PDB entry 9MH0 | electron microscopy, 2.90 A resolution | chains A and B of the 18 polymer chains in the assembly

== Chain A ==
Protein: Photosystem I P700 chlorophyll a apoprotein A1
Source organism: Dunaliella salina
Notes: EC 1.97.1.12
Chain sequence (751 residues; each row starts with the number of its first residue):
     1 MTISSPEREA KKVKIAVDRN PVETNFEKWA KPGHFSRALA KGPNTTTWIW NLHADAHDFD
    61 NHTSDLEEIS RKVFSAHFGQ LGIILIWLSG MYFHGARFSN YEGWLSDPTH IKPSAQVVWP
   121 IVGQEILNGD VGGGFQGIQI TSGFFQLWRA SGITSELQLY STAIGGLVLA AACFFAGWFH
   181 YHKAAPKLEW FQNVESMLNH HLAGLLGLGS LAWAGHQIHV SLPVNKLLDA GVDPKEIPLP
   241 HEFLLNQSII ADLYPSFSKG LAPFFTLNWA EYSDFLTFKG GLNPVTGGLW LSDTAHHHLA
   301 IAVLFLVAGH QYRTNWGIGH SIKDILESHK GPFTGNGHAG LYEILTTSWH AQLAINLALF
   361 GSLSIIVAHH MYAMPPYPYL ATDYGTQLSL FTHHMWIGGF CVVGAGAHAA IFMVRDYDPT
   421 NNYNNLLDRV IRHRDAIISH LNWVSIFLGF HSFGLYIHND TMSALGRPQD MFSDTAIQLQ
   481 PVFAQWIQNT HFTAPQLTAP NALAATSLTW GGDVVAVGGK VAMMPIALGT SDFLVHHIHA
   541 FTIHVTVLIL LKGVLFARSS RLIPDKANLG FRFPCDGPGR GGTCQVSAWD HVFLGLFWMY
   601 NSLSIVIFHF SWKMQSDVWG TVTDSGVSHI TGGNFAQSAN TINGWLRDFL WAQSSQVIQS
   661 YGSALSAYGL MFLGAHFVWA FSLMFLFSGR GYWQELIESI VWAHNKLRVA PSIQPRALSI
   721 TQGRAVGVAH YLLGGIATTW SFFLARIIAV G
Not modelled in the structure: 1-11
Metal / ion sites: chlorophyll a Mg (31 sites), coordinated by His-53, His-57, His-77, Gln-80, Gln-116, Gln-124, His-180, His-182, His-200, His-201, His-219, His-296, His-297, His-298, His-310, His-320 and 15 more; 4Fe-4S cluster Fe: Cys-575 (shared with Cys-560(B), Cys-569(B) of chain B); chlorophyll a isomer Mg near His-676 (its only coordinating residue here)
Residues lining bound ligands:
  - Tripalmitoylglycerol (4RF): His-451, Leu-455, Phe-472, Ile-477, Gln-478, Leu-479, Val-482, Phe-533
  - beta-carotene (BCR), molecule 1: Ile-84, Trp-87, Leu-88, Leu-205, Leu-208, Gly-209
  - beta-carotene (BCR), molecule 2: Leu-85, Thr-162, Gly-165, Gly-166, Leu-169, Leu-208, Leu-211, Ala-212
  - beta-carotene (BCR), molecule 3: Leu-211, Leu-261, Phe-264, Phe-265, Leu-299, Leu-306, Val-307, His-310, Ile-318
  - beta-carotene (BCR), molecule 4: Phe-264, Trp-269, Val-303
  - beta-carotene (BCR), molecule 5: Leu-341, Leu-345, Ala-351, Ala-354, Ile-355, Ala-409, Phe-412
  - beta-carotene (BCR), molecule 6: Ala-354, Ala-358, Ser-362, Val-402, Ala-405, Gly-406, Ala-409, Val-547, Leu-550, Leu-551, Val-554
  - beta-carotene (BCR), molecule 7: Asn-442, Ile-446, Phe-450
  - beta-carotene (BCR), molecule 8: Met-671, Gly-674, Ala-675, Phe-677, Val-678, Leu-733, Ile-736, Ala-737, Trp-740
  - beta-carotene (BCR), molecule 9: Trp-693, Leu-696, Ile-697
  - beta-carotene / chlorophyll a: Trp-119, Pro-120, Ile-121
  - chlorophyll a isomer (CL0): Phe-453, Tyr-456, Val-535, Ile-538, Phe-541, Thr-542, Tyr-600, Asn-601, Ser-604, Ile-605, Phe-608, Ile-642, Trp-645, Leu-646, Leu-650, Ser-654, Ile-658, Phe-672, His-676, Trp-679, Tyr-731, Thr-738, Thr-739, Phe-742
  - chlorophyll a (CLA), molecule 1: Val-13, Lys-14, Ile-15, Trp-190, Asn-193, Ser-196, His-200, Thr-314, Asn-315, Trp-316
  - chlorophyll a (CLA), molecule 2: Ile-15, Val-17, Phe-74, Phe-78, Ala-172, Phe-175, Ala-176, Phe-179, His-180, Ala-184, Pro-186, Trp-190
  - chlorophyll a (CLA), molecule 3: Val-22, Glu-23, Thr-24, Asn-25, Phe-26, Lys-28, Trp-29, His-34, Lys-72, Ser-75, Gly-79, Phe-174, Gly-177, Trp-178, Tyr-181, His-182
  - chlorophyll a (CLA), molecule 4: Trp-29, Pro-32, Trp-48, Ile-49, Trp-50, Leu-52, His-53
  - chlorophyll a (CLA), molecule 5: Trp-29, Pro-32, His-34, Phe-35, Leu-52, His-53, Ala-56, His-57, Phe-59, His-62, Ala-76, Gly-79, Gln-80, Ile-83
  - chlorophyll a (CLA), molecule 6: Thr-46, Ile-49, Trp-50, Ile-697, Ile-700, Val-701, His-704, Val-709, Pro-711, Ile-713, Pro-715, Arg-716, Leu-718
  - chlorophyll a (CLA), molecule 7: Trp-50, Phe-677, Val-678, Phe-681, Phe-685, Leu-718, Gln-722, Ala-725, Val-726, Ala-729, His-730, Leu-733
  - chlorophyll a (CLA), molecule 8: His-53, Ala-54, Ala-56, His-57, Asp-58, His-350, Leu-353, Leu-357, Phe-400, Cys-401, Val-403, Gly-404, Ala-407, His-408, Ile-411, Arg-415, Phe-571, Arg-572, Trp-589, Val-592, Leu-596, Leu-733
  - chlorophyll a (CLA), molecule 9: His-57, Phe-59, Val-73, Ala-76, His-77, Gln-80, Leu-81, Ile-84, Leu-85, Leu-88, Leu-169, Trp-349, His-350, Gln-352, Leu-353, Asn-356, Leu-357, Phe-360
  - chlorophyll a (CLA), molecule 10: His-57, Gln-80, Ile-83, Ile-84, Trp-87, Phe-360, Ile-397, Phe-400, Cys-401
  - chlorophyll a (CLA), molecule 11: Leu-66, Ser-70, His-77, Leu-188, Phe-191, Gln-192, Val-194, Met-197, Leu-198, His-201, Leu-202, Ile-322, Leu-326, Tyr-342, Leu-345, Thr-346, Thr-347, Ser-348, Trp-349, Gln-352, Ile-355, Asn-356, Leu-359, Phe-360
  - chlorophyll a (CLA), molecule 12: Phe-74, His-77, Phe-78, Leu-81, Leu-169, Cys-173, Trp-190, Phe-191, Asn-193, Ser-196, Met-197, His-200, His-201, Gly-204, Leu-205
  - chlorophyll a (CLA), molecule 13: Ile-83, Ile-86, Gln-116, Val-117, Val-118, Trp-119, Ile-121, Gln-124, Leu-127, Ile-138, Phe-174, Ala-667, Leu-670
  - chlorophyll a (CLA), molecule 14: Ile-86, Trp-87, Ser-89, Gly-90, Met-91, Phe-93, His-94, Phe-98, Gln-116, Val-117, Trp-119, Leu-167
  - chlorophyll a (CLA), molecule 15: Trp-87, Met-91, His-94, Ala-115, Gln-116, Ile-138, Gln-139, Ile-140, Thr-141, Ser-142, Phe-144, Ala-667, Tyr-668, Trp-740, Leu-744
  - chlorophyll a (CLA), molecule 16: Trp-87, Met-91, Thr-141, Ser-142, Phe-144, Ser-389, Leu-390, Thr-392, His-393, Trp-396, Ile-397, Phe-400, Met-671, Ile-736, Thr-739, Trp-740, Leu-744
  - chlorophyll a (CLA), molecule 17: Trp-87, Leu-88, Ser-142, Gly-143, Phe-144, Leu-147, Leu-206, Phe-360, Leu-363, Ser-364, Val-367, Met-371, Tyr-377, Leu-390, His-393, His-394, Ile-397
  - chlorophyll a (CLA), molecule 18: Tyr-92, Ser-151, Gly-152, Ile-153, Gln-158, Ser-161, Thr-162, Gly-209, Ala-212, Trp-213, Gly-215, His-216, His-219, Val-220, Pro-240, His-241, Leu-244
  - chlorophyll a (CLA), molecule 19: Leu-147, Ala-150, Leu-205, Leu-206, Gly-209, Ser-210, Trp-213, Gln-217, Thr-294, His-297, His-298, Ile-301, Phe-305, Leu-363, Ile-366, Val-367, His-370, Met-371, Pro-376, Tyr-377
  - chlorophyll a (CLA), molecule 20: Leu-157, Gln-158, Ser-161, Leu-239, His-241, Leu-244, Leu-245
  - chlorophyll a (CLA), molecule 21: Val-168, Ala-171, Ala-172, Phe-175
  - chlorophyll a (CLA), molecule 22: Leu-198, Leu-202, Leu-206, Leu-304, Phe-305, Ala-308, Gln-311, Tyr-312, Ile-322, Ile-325, Leu-326, Leu-359, Leu-427, Val-430, Leu-551, Val-554
  - chlorophyll a (CLA), molecule 23: Asn-199, His-200, Ala-203, Gly-204, Leu-208, Leu-306, Gly-309, His-310, Tyr-312, Arg-313, Thr-314, Asn-315, Trp-316, Ile-318
  - chlorophyll a (CLA), molecule 24: Leu-211, Ala-212, Gly-215, Ile-218, His-219, Leu-244, Leu-245, Gln-247, Phe-257, Gly-260, Leu-261, Tyr-272, Phe-275, Leu-276, Leu-299
  - chlorophyll a (CLA), molecule 25: Phe-264, Trp-269, Ala-270, Tyr-272, Ser-273, Leu-276, Thr-277, Phe-278, His-296, Leu-299, Ala-300, Val-303, Leu-304, Val-307, Asn-501
  - chlorophyll a (CLA), molecule 26: Phe-264, Phe-265, Leu-267
  - chlorophyll a (CLA), molecule 27: Thr-277, Phe-278, Lys-279, Gly-280, Gly-281, Leu-289, Asp-293, Thr-294, His-296, His-297, Ala-300, Ile-301, Leu-304, His-370, Met-371, Met-374, Pro-376, Thr-506
  - chlorophyll a (CLA), molecule 28: Phe-278, Leu-497, Thr-498, Ala-499, Pro-500, Asn-501, Ala-502
  - chlorophyll a (CLA), molecule 29: Leu-304, Leu-359, Leu-363, Ile-366, His-369, His-370, Tyr-372, Ala-373, Met-374, Thr-506, Ser-507, Thr-509, Trp-510
  - chlorophyll a (CLA), molecule 30: Val-307, His-310, Gln-311, Arg-313, Gly-317, Ile-318, Gly-319, His-320
  - chlorophyll a (CLA), molecule 31: Gln-311, His-320, Ile-325, Ser-328, His-329
  - chlorophyll a (CLA), molecule 32: Ile-325, Leu-326, His-329, Thr-334, His-338, Leu-341, Leu-345, Leu-426, Leu-427, Val-430
  - chlorophyll a (CLA), molecule 33: His-329, Lys-330, Gly-331, Pro-332, Phe-333
  - chlorophyll a (CLA), molecule 34: Phe-333, Thr-334, Leu-426, Arg-429, Val-430, His-433, Ile-437, His-440
  - chlorophyll a (CLA), molecule 35: Ser-362, Ile-365, Ile-366, His-369, Met-395, Val-402, Ile-543, Thr-546, Val-547, Leu-550, Met-599, Ser-602, Leu-603
  - chlorophyll a (CLA), molecule 36: His-369, Tyr-372, Phe-391, Phe-483, Ala-484, Ile-487, Gln-488, Trp-510, Ile-526, Leu-528, His-536, His-539, Ile-543, Val-606, His-609, Phe-610, Lys-613, Met-614
  - chlorophyll a (CLA), molecule 37: Ala-436, His-440, Trp-443
  - chlorophyll a (CLA), molecule 38: Ile-437, His-440, Leu-441, Trp-443, Val-444, Ala-540, Ile-543, His-544, Val-547
  - chlorophyll a (CLA), molecule 39: Ser-439, Asn-442, Trp-443, Ile-446
  - chlorophyll a (CLA), molecule 40: Asn-442, Ser-445, Ile-446, Gly-449, Phe-450, Phe-453, Gly-454, Ile-457, Phe-541, Val-545, Leu-548, Ile-549, Leu-594, Phe-597, Trp-598
  - chlorophyll a (CLA), molecule 41: Trp-443, Ile-446, Phe-447, Phe-450, His-451
  - chlorophyll a (CLA), molecule 42: Trp-443, Val-444, Phe-447, Leu-448, Gln-480, Pro-481, Val-482, Phe-483, Ala-484, Phe-533, His-536, His-537, Ala-540, His-544
  - chlorophyll a (CLA), molecule 43: Phe-450, His-451, Gly-454, Leu-455, Ile-457, His-458, Thr-461, Met-462, Leu-465, Arg-467, Asp-470, Phe-472
  - chlorophyll a (CLA), molecule 44: Phe-453, Ile-457, Asp-460, Phe-541, Phe-597, Trp-598, Tyr-600, Asn-601, Ile-642, Leu-646, Trp-679, Tyr-731
  - chlorophyll a (CLA), molecule 45: Thr-461, Ala-464, Leu-465
  - chlorophyll a (CLA), molecule 46: Trp-486, Ile-487, Thr-490, His-491, Ala-494, Thr-498, Ala-499, Thr-506, Trp-510
  - chlorophyll a (CLA), molecule 47: Leu-646, Leu-650, Trp-651, Trp-679
  - chlorophyll a (CLA), molecule 48: Leu-670, Met-671, Leu-673, Gly-674, His-676, Phe-677, Trp-679, Ala-680, Leu-683
  - chlorophyll a (CLA), molecule 49: Phe-677, Ala-680, Phe-681, Leu-683, Met-684, Phe-687, Ser-688, Tyr-692, Trp-693, Leu-696
  - chlorophyll a (CLA), molecule 50: Ile-700, Ala-703, His-704, Leu-707, Val-709
  - chlorophyll a (CLA), molecule 51: Trp-702, Ala-703, Lys-706
  - chlorophyll a / digalactosyl diacyl glycerol (dgdg): His-241, Glu-242, Leu-244, Leu-245, Asn-246
  - LMK / dodecyl-alpha-D-maltoside: Ile-86, Arg-97, Trp-119
  - dodecyl-alpha-D-maltoside (LMU): Ser-155, Glu-156, Leu-157, Tyr-160, Ser-161, Ile-164, Gly-165, Val-168
  - octadecanal (OCD): Phe-93, Arg-97, Tyr-160, Ile-164
  - phylloquinone (PQN): Trp-50, Met-684, Phe-685, Ser-688, Gly-689, Arg-690, Trp-693, Ile-697, Arg-716, Ala-717, Leu-718, Ser-719, Gly-723
  - 4Fe-4S cluster (SF4): Pro-574, Cys-575, Gly-577, Pro-578, Thr-583, Cys-584, Ile-720, Arg-724

== Chain B ==
Protein: Photosystem I P700 chlorophyll a apoprotein A2
Source organism: Dunaliella salina
Notes: EC 1.97.1.12
Chain sequence (735 residues; row label = number of the first residue in the row):
     1 MATKLFPKFS QGLAQDPSTR RIWYGLATAH DFESHDGMTE ENLYQKIFAS HFGQLAIIFL
    61 WTSGNLFHVA WQGNFEQWVT DPIHVRPIAH AIWDPHFGQP AVEAFTRGGA SGPVNIATSG
   121 VYQWWYTIGL RSNQELYVSS VFLALVSAVF LFAGWLHLQP NFQPSLSWFK DAESRLNHHL
   181 AGLFGVSSLA WTGHLVHVAI PESRGQHVGW DNFLSVLPHP QGLTPFWSGN WAAYAQNPDT
   241 ASHAFGTADG SGTAILTFLG GFHPQTQSLW LSDMAHHHLA IAVLFIVAGH MYRTNFGIGH
   301 RLEAILEAHT PPAGGLGAGH KGLFHTVNNS LHFQLGLALA SVGTITSLVA QHMYSLPPYA
   361 YLAVDFTTQA SLYTHHQYIA GFIMCGAFAH GAIFFIRDYD PEQNKGNVLA RVLDHKEAII
   421 SHLSWVSLFL GFHTLGLYVH NDVVQAFGTP EKQILIEPVF AQWIQAAQGK SLYGFDLLLA
   481 SSSSPAYSAG QSLWLPGWLE AINNNQNSLF LTIGPGDFLV HHAIALGLHT TTLILVKGAL
   541 DARGSKLMPD KKDFGYSFPC DGPGRGGTCD ISAYDAFYLA VFWMLNTIGW VTFYWHWKHL
   601 TLWQGNVSQF DESSTYLMGW LRDYLWLNSS QLINGYNPFG MNSLSVWAWT FLFGHLVYAT
   661 GFMFLISWRG YWQELIETLV WAHEKTPLAN LVYWKDKPVA LSIVQARLVG LAHFSVGYIF
   721 TYAAFLIAST AGRFG
Not modelled in the structure: 1-2, 735
Metal / ion sites: chlorophyll a Mg (25 sites), coordinated by His-30, His-51, Gln-54, His-68, His-90, Asp-94, His-96, His-178, His-179, His-197, His-276, His-277, His-278, His-290, His-300, His-309 and 9 more; 4Fe-4S cluster Fe: Cys-560, Cys-569 (shared with Cys-575(A) of chain A)
Residues lining bound ligands:
  - beta-carotene (BCR), molecule 1: Phe-6, Ile-22, Leu-26, Val-692
  - beta-carotene (BCR), molecule 2: Ala-49, Phe-52, Gly-53, Ala-56, Ile-57, Leu-60, Phe-67, Tyr-137, Ser-140, Val-141, Ala-144, Ser-147, Ala-148, Phe-150, Leu-151, Gly-154, Trp-155, Leu-158
  - beta-carotene (BCR), molecule 3: Leu-55, Ile-58, Phe-59, Trp-61, Phe-150, Gly-182, Leu-183, Val-186, Ser-187
  - beta-carotene (BCR), molecule 4: Thr-62, Leu-66, Trp-124, Trp-125, Ile-128, Leu-130, Ser-139, Phe-142, Leu-143, Trp-210
  - beta-carotene (BCR), molecule 5: Leu-189, Leu-223, Phe-226, Leu-279, Val-283, Ile-286, Val-287, His-290, Ile-298
  - beta-carotene (BCR), molecule 6: Phe-333, Gly-336, Leu-337, Ala-340, Thr-344, Met-384, Ala-387, Phe-388, Gly-391, Ala-392, Phe-394, Phe-395, Ala-539
  - beta-carotene (BCR), molecule 7: Phe-388, Phe-395, Leu-409, Val-412, Val-536, Leu-540
  - beta-carotene (BCR), molecule 8: Phe-429, Leu-430, His-433, Thr-434, Leu-437, Ile-454, Ile-456, Phe-518, Leu-519, His-522
  - beta-carotene (BCR), molecule 9: Leu-435, Gly-436, Val-439
  - beta-carotene (BCR), molecule 10: Trp-649, Phe-653, Trp-672, Leu-675, Ile-676, Leu-679, Phe-720
  - beta-carotene (BCR), molecule 11: Pro-687, Leu-688, Ala-689
  - chlorophyll b (CHL): Trp-210, Phe-213, Leu-214
  - chlorophyll a isomer (CL0): Leu-621, Leu-625, Trp-626
  - chlorophyll a (CLA), molecule 1: Thr-19, Trp-23, Ile-676, Leu-679, Val-680, His-683, Val-692, Tyr-693, Trp-694, Lys-695, Asp-696, Pro-698, Val-699
  - chlorophyll a (CLA), molecule 2: Ile-22, Trp-23, Leu-26
  - chlorophyll a (CLA), molecule 3: Trp-23, Phe-653, Leu-656, Val-657, Thr-660, Met-663, Phe-664, Leu-701, Val-709, Ala-712, His-713, Val-716
  - chlorophyll a (CLA), molecule 4: Leu-26, Ala-27, Ala-29, His-30, Asp-31, His-332, Leu-335, Leu-339, Phe-382, Ile-383, Cys-385, Gly-386, Ala-389, His-390, Ile-393, Arg-397, Tyr-556, Ser-557, Tyr-574, Phe-577, Ala-712, Val-716
  - chlorophyll a (CLA), molecule 5: His-30, Phe-32, Glu-33, Tyr-44, Ile-47, Ser-50, His-51, Gln-54, Leu-55, Ile-58, Phe-169, Arg-175, His-179, Leu-183, Leu-331, His-332, Gln-334, Leu-335, Ala-338, Leu-339, Val-342
  - chlorophyll a (CLA), molecule 6: His-30, Gln-54, Ile-57, Ile-58, Trp-61, Ile-379, Phe-382, Ile-383
  - chlorophyll a (CLA), molecule 7: Phe-48, Phe-52, Ile-128, Gly-129, Leu-130, Glu-135, Val-138, Ser-139, Phe-142, Val-146, Val-149, Phe-150, Ala-153, Leu-156, His-157, Phe-162, Pro-164, Trp-168, Ser-187, Ala-190, Trp-191, Gly-193, His-194, His-197, Val-198, Val-208, Gly-209, Trp-210, Phe-213
  - chlorophyll a (CLA), molecule 8: Phe-48, His-51, Phe-52, Leu-55, Trp-124, Phe-150, Trp-168, Phe-169, Asp-171, Ser-174, Arg-175, His-178, His-179, Gly-182, Leu-183, Phe-184, Ile-345, Tyr-359
  - chlorophyll a (CLA), molecule 9: Ile-57, Leu-60, Trp-61, Ser-63, Gly-64, Phe-67, His-68, Trp-71, Gln-72, His-90, Ala-91, Trp-93
  - chlorophyll a (CLA), molecule 10: Ile-57, Trp-61, Asn-65, His-68, Val-69, Ala-89, His-90, Asn-115, Ile-116, Ala-117, Thr-118, Ser-119, Val-121, Val-646, Trp-647, Thr-650, Phe-720
  - chlorophyll a (CLA), molecule 11: Ile-58, Trp-61, Thr-62, Ser-119, Gly-120, Val-121, Trp-124, Ser-187, Ala-190, Val-342, Ile-345, Thr-346, Val-349, Met-353, Tyr-359, Leu-372, His-375, His-376, Ile-379, Ile-383
  - chlorophyll a (CLA), molecule 12: Trp-61, Asn-65, Thr-118, Ser-119, Ser-371, Thr-374, His-375, Tyr-378, Ile-379, Phe-382, Trp-647, Ile-719, Phe-720, Tyr-722, Ala-723, Leu-726, Ile-727
  - chlorophyll a (CLA), molecule 13: His-90, Ala-91, Ile-92, Trp-93, Asp-94, Pro-95, His-96, Phe-97, Phe-105, Asn-115, Ser-645, Val-646, Trp-649
  - chlorophyll a (CLA), molecule 14: Trp-124, Thr-127, Ile-128, Leu-183, Phe-184, Ser-187, Ser-188, Trp-191, Met-274, His-277, His-278, Ile-281, Phe-285, Ile-345, Leu-348, Val-349, His-352, Met-353, Pro-358, Tyr-359
  - chlorophyll a (CLA), molecule 15: Trp-168, Asp-171, Ser-174, His-178, Thr-294, Asn-295, Phe-296
  - chlorophyll a (CLA), molecule 16: Ala-172, Arg-175, Leu-176, His-179, Leu-180, Phe-184, Leu-302, Leu-306, Phe-324, Val-327, Asn-328, Gln-334, Leu-337, Ala-338, Ser-341, Val-342, Ile-345
  - chlorophyll a (CLA), molecule 17: Leu-176, Leu-180, Phe-184, Leu-284, Phe-285, Ala-288, Met-291, Tyr-292, Leu-302, Ile-305, Leu-306
  - chlorophyll a (CLA), molecule 18: Asn-177, His-178, Ala-181, Gly-182, Val-186, Ile-286, His-290, Tyr-292, Thr-294, Phe-296, Ile-298, Gly-299
  - chlorophyll a (CLA), molecule 19: Leu-189, Ala-190, Thr-192, Gly-193, Val-196, His-197, Phe-213, Leu-214, Val-216, Leu-217, Pro-218, His-219, Gly-222, Leu-223, Phe-226, Trp-227, Tyr-234, Ile-255, Leu-256, Leu-279
  - chlorophyll a (CLA), molecule 20: Phe-226, Trp-231, Ala-232, Tyr-234, Ala-235, Leu-256, Phe-258, His-276, Leu-279, Ala-280, Val-283, Leu-493, Trp-494
  - chlorophyll a (CLA), molecule 21: Phe-258, Gly-260, Gly-261, Leu-269, Asp-273, Met-274, His-276, His-277, Ala-280, Ile-281, Leu-284, His-352, Leu-356, Trp-494, Trp-498
  - chlorophyll a (CLA), molecule 22: Val-287, Ala-288, His-290, Met-291, Ile-298, Gly-299, His-300
  - chlorophyll a (CLA), molecule 23: Val-287, Met-291, His-300, Ala-304, Ile-305, Ala-308, His-309
  - chlorophyll a (CLA), molecule 24: Ile-305, Leu-306, His-309, Leu-316, His-320, Leu-323, Val-327, Phe-333, Val-408, Leu-409, Val-412
  - chlorophyll a (CLA), molecule 25: Ala-308, His-309, Thr-310, Pro-311, Pro-312, Gly-315, Leu-316
  - chlorophyll a (CLA), molecule 26: Gly-315, Leu-316, Gly-317, Val-408, Arg-411, Val-412, His-415, Ala-418, Ile-419, His-422
  - chlorophyll a (CLA), molecule 27: Leu-337, Ala-340, Ser-341, Thr-344, Leu-348, Gln-351, His-352, Tyr-354, Ser-355, Leu-356, Trp-498, Leu-509, Phe-510
  - chlorophyll a (CLA), molecule 28: Thr-344, Ser-347, Leu-348, Gln-351, Gln-377, Gly-381, Met-384, Phe-388, Leu-528, Thr-531, Thr-532, Leu-535, Met-584, Ile-588
  - chlorophyll a (CLA), molecule 29: Gln-351, Tyr-354, Tyr-373, Gln-377, Phe-460, Ala-461, Ile-464, Gln-465, Phe-510, Leu-511, Ile-513, His-521, Ile-524, Leu-528, Val-591, Tyr-594, Trp-595, Lys-598
  - chlorophyll a (CLA), molecule 30: Ala-418, His-422, Trp-425
  - chlorophyll a (CLA), molecule 31: Ile-419, Leu-423, Trp-425, Val-426, Ala-525, Leu-528, His-529, Thr-532
  - chlorophyll a (CLA), molecule 32: Ser-421, His-422, Ser-424, Trp-425, Leu-428, Phe-432
  - chlorophyll a (CLA), molecule 33: Ser-424, Ser-427, Leu-428, Gly-431, Phe-432, Leu-435, Leu-526, Thr-530, Leu-533, Ile-534, Leu-579, Phe-582, Trp-583
  - chlorophyll a (CLA), molecule 34: Trp-425, Leu-428, Phe-429, Phe-432, His-433
  - chlorophyll a (CLA), molecule 35: Trp-425, Val-426, Phe-429, Leu-430, Ile-456, Glu-457, Pro-458, Val-459, Phe-460, Ala-461, Ile-513, Phe-518, His-521, His-522, Ala-525, His-529
  - chlorophyll a (CLA), molecule 36: His-433, Gly-436, Leu-437, Val-439, His-440, Val-443, Val-444, Phe-447, Lys-452, Ile-454
  - chlorophyll a (CLA), molecule 37: Thr-434, Leu-435, Tyr-438, Val-520, Ala-523, Asn-586, Trp-590, Phe-593, Leu-617, Trp-620, Leu-621, Leu-625, Ser-629, Ile-633, Phe-651, His-655, Tyr-658, Tyr-718, Thr-721, Tyr-722, Phe-725
  - chlorophyll a (CLA), molecule 38: Leu-435, Val-439, Asp-442, Val-443, Leu-526, Phe-582, Trp-583, Asn-586, Trp-590, Leu-617, Leu-621, Leu-625, Tyr-658, Phe-714
  - chlorophyll a (CLA), molecule 39: Trp-463, Ile-464, Ala-467, Gln-468, Leu-478, Leu-479, Trp-494, Trp-498, Phe-510
  - chlorophyll a (CLA), molecule 40: Leu-478, Pro-485, Ala-486, Ala-489, Gly-490, Leu-493, Trp-494
  - chlorophyll a (CLA), molecule 41: Trp-649, Leu-652, Phe-653, His-655, Leu-656, Tyr-658, Ala-659, Phe-662
  - chlorophyll a (CLA), molecule 42: Leu-656, Ala-659, Phe-662, Met-663, Ile-666, Ser-667, Tyr-671, Trp-672, Leu-675
  - chlorophyll a (CLA), molecule 43: Leu-679, Ala-682, His-683, Thr-686, Ala-689, Val-692
  - chlorophyll a (CLA), molecule 44: Trp-681, Ala-682, Lys-685, Thr-686, Pro-687
  - chlorophyll a (CLA), molecule 45: Thr-686, Pro-687, Leu-688, Ala-689
  - chlorophyll a / 1,2-dipalmitoyl-phosphatidyl-glycerole, molecule 1: Phe-6, Lys-8, Phe-9, Gly-25, Leu-26, Ala-29, His-30, Phe-32, His-35, Lys-46, Ser-50, Gly-53, Gln-54, Ile-57
  - chlorophyll a / 1,2-dipalmitoyl-phosphatidyl-glycerole, molecule 2: Phe-460, Trp-463, Phe-475, Asp-476, Leu-477, Leu-478
  - dodecyl-alpha-D-maltoside (LMU): Asp-211, Leu-214, Ser-215
  - lutein (LUT; (3r,3'r,6s)-4,5-didehydro-5,6-dihydro-beta,beta-carotene-3,3'-diol): Leu-145, Ala-148, Phe-152, Trp-155
  - phylloquinone (PQN): Trp-23, Met-663, Phe-664, Ser-667, Trp-668, Arg-669, Trp-672, Ile-676, Ala-700, Leu-701, Ala-706
  - phosphatidylethanolamine (PTY): Gln-134, Glu-135, Val-138, Val-141, His-207, Gly-209, Trp-210, Asp-211
  - 4Fe-4S cluster (SF4): Cys-560, Gly-562, Pro-563, Cys-569, Trp-668, Ile-703, Arg-707

== Chain A / chain B interface ==
Pairs across the interface (141):
  Val-122(A) with Phe-447(B)
  Gly-123(A) with Phe-447(B)
  Ile-126(A) with Phe-447(B), hydrophobic
  Asp-435(A) with Glu-677(B)
  Ala-436(A) with Trp-681(B), hydrophobic
  Ile-438(A) with Thr-678(B)
  Ser-439(A) with Thr-678(B); Trp-681(B); Ala-682(B)
  Asn-442(A) with Leu-675(B); Leu-679(B)
  Asp-460(A) with Tyr-636(B), hydrogen bond; Trp-649(B)
  Thr-461(A) with Trp-649(B)
  Ser-463(A) with Tyr-636(B), hydrogen bond (side chain-backbone)
  Ala-464(A) with Tyr-636(B), hydrophobic; Met-641(B); Trp-649(B)
  Leu-465(A) with His-96(B); Phe-97(B), hydrophobic; Gly-98(B), hydrogen bond (backbone-backbone); Ala-101(B)
  Gly-466(A) with Pro-100(B); Met-641(B)
  Arg-467(A) with His-96(B), hydrogen bond (side chain-backbone); Gly-98(B)
  Ile-549(A) with Tyr-671(B)
  Lys-552(A) with Tyr-671(B); Glu-674(B), salt bridge; Leu-675(B)
  Phe-556(A) with Glu-674(B); Thr-678(B)
  Ser-560(A) with Glu-674(B), hydrogen bond
  Arg-561(A) with Glu-677(B), salt bridge; Trp-681(B)
  Leu-562(A) with Gly-670(B); Gln-673(B)
  Lys-566(A) with Glu-674(B), salt bridge
  Cys-575(A) with Pro-563(B), hydrophobic
  Gly-577(A) with Pro-563(B)
  Pro-578(A) with Cys-560(B), hydrophobic; Gly-562(B)
  Arg-580(A) with Arg-669(B), hydrogen bond (backbone-side chain)
  Gly-581(A) with Arg-669(B), hydrogen bond (backbone-side chain); Ile-703(B)
  Gly-582(A) with Arg-669(B), hydrogen bond (backbone-side chain); Gly-670(B); Ile-703(B)
  Thr-583(A) with Arg-669(B); Gly-670(B)
  Cys-584(A) with Trp-668(B), hydrophobic; Arg-669(B), hydrogen bond (backbone-backbone); Gly-670(B); Tyr-671(B)
  Gln-585(A) with Ile-666(B), hydrogen bond (side chain-backbone); Ser-667(B); Trp-668(B), hydrogen bond (side chain-backbone); Tyr-671(B)
  Val-586(A) with Gly-670(B); Glu-674(B)
  His-591(A) with Tyr-671(B)
  Phe-593(A) with Ile-666(B), hydrophobic
  Leu-594(A) with Ser-667(B)
  Phe-597(A) with Ile-666(B), hydrophobic
  Gln-637(A) with Pro-638(B)
  Asn-643(A) with Ile-633(B), hydrogen bond (side chain-backbone); Tyr-636(B); Leu-652(B)
  Arg-647(A) with Ile-633(B), hydrogen bond (side chain-backbone); Asn-634(B); Tyr-636(B); Asn-637(B), hydrogen bond; Pro-638(B)
  Trp-651(A) with Trp-626(B), hydrogen bond (side chain-backbone); Ser-630(B); Ile-633(B), hydrophobic
  Ser-655(A) with Trp-626(B)
  Val-657(A) with Met-618(B)
  Ile-658(A) with Met-618(B), hydrophobic; Arg-622(B), hydrogen bond (backbone-side chain); Trp-626(B), hydrophobic
  Tyr-661(A) with Asp-442(B), hydrogen bond; Gln-445(B); Ala-446(B); Tyr-616(B), hydrophobic; Met-618(B)
  Gly-662(A) with Ala-446(B), hydrogen bond (backbone-backbone); Gly-448(B)
  Ser-666(A) with Ala-446(B), hydrogen bond (side chain-backbone)
  Gly-669(A) with Met-618(B)
  Leu-670(A) with Val-443(B), hydrophobic; Ala-446(B), hydrophobic
  Leu-673(A) with Asp-442(B); Met-618(B); Leu-621(B), hydrophobic
  Phe-677(A) with Leu-435(B), hydrophobic
  Leu-683(A) with Phe-662(B), hydrophobic
  Leu-686(A) with Ile-666(B), hydrophobic
  Phe-687(A) with Asp-570(B); Tyr-578(B), hydrogen bond (backbone-side chain); Phe-662(B), hydrophobic; Leu-665(B), hydrophobic; Ile-666(B), hydrophobic; Trp-668(B)
  Ser-688(A) with Asp-570(B); Leu-579(B); Trp-668(B)
  Gly-689(A) with Cys-569(B); Asp-570(B), hydrogen bond (backbone-side chain)
  Arg-690(A) with Arg-565(B); Gly-566(B), hydrogen bond (side chain-backbone); Gly-567(B), hydrogen bond (side chain-backbone); Cys-569(B), hydrogen bond (backbone-backbone)
  Gly-691(A) with Leu-547(B); Thr-568(B); Cys-569(B), hydrogen bond (backbone-backbone); Ile-571(B)
  Tyr-692(A) with Ile-534(B); Lys-537(B); Cys-569(B); Asp-570(B), hydrogen bond (backbone-backbone)
  Gln-694(A) with Leu-547(B)
  Glu-695(A) with Lys-537(B), salt bridge; Asp-541(B); Ser-545(B), hydrogen bond; Lys-551(B), salt bridge; Ile-571(B)
  Leu-696(A) with Ile-420(B), hydrophobic; Lys-537(B)
  Glu-698(A) with Lys-546(B); Leu-547(B), hydrogen bond (side chain-backbone)
  Ser-699(A) with Glu-417(B), hydrogen bond (side chain-backbone); Ile-420(B); Ser-421(B), hydrogen bond (side chain-backbone)
  Ile-700(A) with Ser-424(B)
  Trp-702(A) with Glu-417(B), hydrogen bond; Ala-418(B), hydrophobic
  Ala-703(A) with Ser-421(B)
  Ile-720(A) with Gly-567(B); Cys-569(B), hydrophobic
  Arg-724(A) with Trp-668(B)
Also at the interface, not in a pair above, chain A (83 interface residues in all): Gln-124, Leu-127, Phe-453, Ile-457, Pro-574, Asp-576, Ser-638, Ile-642, Leu-646, Ser-654, Gln-659, Ser-663, Phe-672, Trp-679, Tyr-731
Also at the interface, not in a pair above, chain B (78 interface residues in all): Lys-452, Leu-533, Asp-561, Phe-582, Leu-617, Phe-639, Ser-645, Ala-648, Phe-651, Leu-656, Ser-702

== Summary ==
Chain A and chain B form an interface of 83 and 78 residues respectively; the contacts include 31 hydrogen
bonds and 5 salt bridges. Among the polar pairs are Lys-552(A)/Glu-674(B), Arg-561(A)/Glu-677(B) and
Lys-566(A)/Glu-674(B).
Here chain A is Photosystem I P700 chlorophyll a apoprotein A1 and chain B is Photosystem I P700 chlorophyll a
apoprotein A2, both from Dunaliella salina. Entry 9MH0 (Dunaliella salina PSI-LHCI supercomplex) was
determined by electron microscopy, deposited together with 9MGW, 9MGZ and 9MH1.
